PDB entry 2VE6 | X-ray diffraction, 2.65 A resolution | chains A and B of the 3 polymer chains in the assembly

# Chain A
Protein: H-2 class I histocompatibility antigen D-B alpha chain
Organism: Mus musculus
Reference sequence: P01899 (HA11_MOUSE); residues 1-277 here correspond to UniProt positions 25-301 (UniProt number = residue number + 24)
Amino-acid sequence (277 residues; each row starts with the number of its first residue):
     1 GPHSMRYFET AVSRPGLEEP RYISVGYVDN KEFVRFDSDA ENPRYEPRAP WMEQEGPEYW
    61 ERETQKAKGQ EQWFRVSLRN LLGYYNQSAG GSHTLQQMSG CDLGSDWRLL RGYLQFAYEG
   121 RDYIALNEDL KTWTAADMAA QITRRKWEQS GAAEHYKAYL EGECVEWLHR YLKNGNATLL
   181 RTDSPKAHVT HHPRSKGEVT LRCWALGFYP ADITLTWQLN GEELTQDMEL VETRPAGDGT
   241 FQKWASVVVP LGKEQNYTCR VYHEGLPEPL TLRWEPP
Not modelled in the structure: 277
Disulfides: Cys101-Cys164, Cys203-Cys259

# Chain B
Protein: Beta-2-microglobulin
Organism: Mus musculus
Reference sequence: P01887 (B2MG_MOUSE); residues 2-99 here correspond to UniProt positions 22-119 (UniProt number = residue number + 20)
Amino-acid sequence (99 residues; row label = number of the first residue in the row):
     1 MQKTPQIQVY SRHPPENGKP NILNCYVTQF HPPHIEIQML KNGKKIPKVE MSDMSFSKDW
    61 SFYILAHTEF TPTETDTYAC RVKHASMAEP KTVYWDRDM
Disulfides: Cys25-Cys80

# Chain A / chain B interface
Contacting residue pairs - 52 pairs, chain A then chain B:
  Arg6(A) with Lys58(B)
  Phe8(A) with Phe56(B)
  Glu9(A) with Phe56(B)
  Thr10(A) with Phe56(B)
  Val12(A) with Pro33(B), hydrophobic
  Tyr27(A) with Ser55(B), hydrogen bond
  Glu32(A) with Ser55(B)
  Arg35(A) with Asp53(B), salt bridge; Met54(B), hydrogen bond (side chain-backbone)
  Arg48(A) with Asp53(B), salt bridge
  Thr94(A) with His31(B); Pro33(B)
  Gln96(A) with Phe56(B); Trp60(B), hydrogen bond (side chain-backbone); Phe62(B)
  Gln97(A) with Phe56(B); Trp60(B)
  Met98(A) with Phe56(B), hydrophobic; Lys58(B); Trp60(B), hydrophobic
  Gln115(A) with Trp60(B)
  Phe116(A) with Trp60(B)
  Ala117(A) with Trp60(B)
  Glu119(A) with Met1(B); His31(B), hydrogen bond (backbone-side chain)
  Gly120(A) with Met1(B); His31(B), hydrogen bond (backbone-side chain); Trp60(B)
  Arg121(A) with Met1(B)
  Asp122(A) with Trp60(B), hydrogen bond
  Thr190(A) with Met99(B)
  His192(A) with Asp98(B), hydrogen bond (side chain-backbone); Met99(B)
  Arg202(A) with Met99(B), hydrogen bond (side chain-backbone)
  Trp204(A) with Met99(B)
  Val231(A) with Gln8(B)
  Glu232(A) with Gln8(B), hydrogen bond (backbone-side chain); Thr28(B), hydrogen bond; Gln29(B), hydrogen bond
  Arg234(A) with Gln8(B), hydrogen bond; Tyr10(B); Tyr26(B)
  Pro235(A) with Tyr10(B), hydrogen bond (backbone-side chain); Asn24(B); Tyr26(B)
  Ala236(A) with Arg12(B), hydrogen bond (backbone-side chain); Asn24(B), hydrogen bond (backbone-side chain)
  Gly237(A) with Arg12(B), hydrogen bond (backbone-side chain)
  Gln242(A) with Tyr10(B); Ser11(B); Arg12(B), hydrogen bond (side chain-backbone)
  Trp244(A) with Met99(B), hydrophobic
Also at the interface, not in a pair above, chain A (35 interface residues in all): Asn30, Thr233, Asp238
Also at the interface, not in a pair above, chain B (24 interface residues in all): His13, Ser57, Tyr63, Leu65

# In short
The interface between chain A and chain B involves 35 residues on one side and 24 on the other, with 17
hydrogen bonds and 2 salt bridges. Polar contacts include Arg35(A)-Asp53(B), Arg48(A)-Asp53(B) and
Tyr27(A)-Ser55(B).
Here chain A is H-2 class I histocompatibility antigen D-B alpha chain and chain B is Beta-2-microglobulin,
both from Mus musculus. Entry 2VE6 (Crystal structure of a Murine MHC class I H2-Db molecule in complex with a
photocleavable peptide) was determined by X-ray diffraction.
